PDB entry 7VAK | electron microscopy, 4.70 A resolution (low resolution: residue-level contacts below are approximate; hydrogen-bond / salt-bridge calls are withheld) | chains K and L of the 12 polymer chains in the assembly

[Chain K]
Protein: V-type ATP synthase subunit G
From: Thermus thermophilus HB8
UniProtKB: Q5SIT5 (Q5SIT5_THET8); numbering as in UniProt (aligned over 1-120)
Chain sequence (120 residues; each row starts with the number of its first residue):
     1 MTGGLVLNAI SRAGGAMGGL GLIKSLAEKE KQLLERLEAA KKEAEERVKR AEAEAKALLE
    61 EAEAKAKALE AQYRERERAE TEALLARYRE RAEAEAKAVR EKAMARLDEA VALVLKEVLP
Disordered / not traced: 1-80

[Chain L]
Protein: V-type ATP synthase subunit E
From: Thermus thermophilus HB8
UniProtKB: P74901 (VATE_THET8); numbering as in UniProt (aligned over 1-188)
Chain sequence (188 residues; numbered 1 to 188; the number before each row is that of its first residue):
     1 MSKLEAILSQ EVEAEIQALL QEAEAKAEAV KREAEEKAKA LLQARERALE AQYRAALRRA
    61 ESAGELLVAT ARTQARGEVL EEVRRRVREA LEALPQKPEW PEVVRKLALE ALEALPGAKA
   121 LVANPEDLPH LEALARERGV ELQAEPALRL GVRAVGAEGK TQVENSLLAR LDRAWDALSS
   181 KVAQALWG
Disordered / not traced: 1-60

[Chain K / chain L interface]
Residue-residue contacts (32; chain K residue first):
  Y88(K) with E61(L); G64(L); V68(L)
  A92(K) with L67(L); V68(L)
  E95(K) with R72(L)
  V99(K) with A75(L); R76(L); W187(L)
  K102(K) with L186(L); W187(L)
  A103(K) with V79(L); L186(L); W187(L)
  R106(K) with A185(L); L186(L)
  D108(K) with R86(L)
  E109(K) with A185(L)
  V111(K) with R86(L)
  L113(K) with K181(L)
  V114(K) with V87(L); L178(L); V182(L)
  L115(K) with V87(L); A90(L)
  E117(K) with K181(L)
  V118(K) with R170(L); L171(L)
  L119(K) with L91(L); V103(L)
  P120(K) with K106(L); R170(L)
Other interface residues (no listed pair), chain K (19 interface residues in all): R100, L107
Other interface residues (no listed pair), chain L (28 interface residues in all): S62, E78, V83, L94, L107, L167

[Summary]
19 residues of chain K and 28 residues of chain L are in contact.
Chain K is V-type ATP synthase subunit G and chain L is V-type ATP synthase subunit E, both from Thermus
thermophilus HB8; the structure, Nucleotide-free V1EG domain of V/A-ATPase from Thermus thermophilus, state2,
was determined by electron microscopy, deposited together with 7VAI, 7VAJ, 7VAL, 7VAM, 7VAN, 7VAO and 11
further entries.
